PDB entry 3ILT | X-ray diffraction, 2.11 A resolution | chains B and H of the 3 polymer chains in the assembly

== Chain B (and H) ==
Name: Glutamate receptor 2
From: Rattus norvegicus
Notes: fragment: S1S2 binding domain; chain H of this document is another copy of the same molecule, construct and numbering; everything in this record applies to it too
Reference sequence: P19491 (GRIA2_RAT); the construct has insertions or renumbered stretches relative to UniProt, so the offset changes along the chain: 4-117 = UniProt 414-527; 120-261 = UniProt 653-794
Sequence (258 residues; each row starts with the number of its first residue):
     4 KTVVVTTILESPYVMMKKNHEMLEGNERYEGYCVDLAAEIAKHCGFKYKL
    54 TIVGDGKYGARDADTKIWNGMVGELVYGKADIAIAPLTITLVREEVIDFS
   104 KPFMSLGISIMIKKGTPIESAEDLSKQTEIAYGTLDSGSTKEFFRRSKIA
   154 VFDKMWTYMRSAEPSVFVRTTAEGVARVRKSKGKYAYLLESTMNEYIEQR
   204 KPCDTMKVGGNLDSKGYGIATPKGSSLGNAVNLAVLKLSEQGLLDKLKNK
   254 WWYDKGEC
Differences from the reference sequence: linker (118-119); engineered mutation Ser-242 (Asn775 in P19491)
Cystine bridges: Cys-206/Cys-261
Ion coordination: Zn2+: Glu-42, His-46 (shared with Glu-166(H) of chain H)
Ligand contacts:
  - glutamic acid (GLU): Tyr-61, Pro-89, Leu-90, Thr-91, Arg-96, Leu-138, Gly-141, Ser-142, Thr-143, Leu-192, Glu-193, Met-196, Tyr-220
  - TRU (6-chloro-3-(dichloromethyl)-3,4-dihydro-2H-1,2,4-benzothiadiazine-7-sulfonamide 1,1-dioxide), molecule 1: Ile-92, Ser-217, Lys-218, Gly-219
  - TRU, molecule 2: Lys-104, Pro-105, Phe-106, Met-107, Ser-108, Leu-239, Ser-242, Leu-247, Asp-248, Lys-251
Swiss-Prot annotation at these positions:
  - binding site (L-glutamate): Pro-89, Thr-91, Arg-96, Ser-142, Thr-143, Glu-193
  - site: Arg-64 (Interaction with the cone snail toxin Con-ikot-ikot), Ile-121 (Crucial to convey clamshell closure to channel opening), Arg-148 (Interaction with the cone snail toxin Con-ikot-ikot), Lys-240 (Interaction with the cone snail toxin Con-ikot-ikot)
  - modified residue (Phosphoserine): Ser-150, Ser-184

== Chain B / chain H interface ==
Residue-residue contacts - 10 pairs, chain B then chain H:
  Glu-42(B) / Ala-165(H)
  Glu-42(B) / Glu-166(H)
  Glu-42(B) / Pro-167(H)
  Glu-42(B) / Ser-168(H)  hydrogen bond (side chain-backbone)
  His-46(B) / Glu-166(H)  salt bridge
  Leu-241(B) / Glu-166(H)
  Leu-246(B) / Glu-166(H)
  Leu-246(B) / Pro-167(H)
  Lys-249(B) / Glu-166(H)  hydrogen bond (side chain-backbone)
  Lys-249(B) / Pro-167(H)
Interface residues without a listed pair, chain B (6 interface residues in all): Gln-244

== Summary ==
6 residues of chain B and 4 residues of chain H are in contact, with 2 hydrogen bonds and 1 salt bridge. Polar
pairs include His-46(B)/Glu-166(H), Glu-42(B)/Ser-168(H) and Lys-249(B)/Glu-166(H). Bound to chain B: glutamic
acid and compound TRU.
Both chains are Glutamate receptor 2 (Rattus norvegicus). Entry 3ILT (Crystal structure of the AMPA subunit
GluR2 bound to the allosteric modulator, trichlormethiazide) was determined by X-ray diffraction, deposited
together with 3IJO, 3IJX, 3IK6, 3IL1 and 3ILU.
